Entry 7VY3 (electron microscopy, 2.63 A resolution); this record covers chains M and H of the 25 polymer chains in the assembly.

Chain M:
Protein: Reaction center protein M chain
From: Rhodobacter sphaeroides f. sp. denitrificans
Reference sequence: A0A7Z6QV86 (A0A7Z6QV86_CERSP); residues 1-307 here correspond to UniProt positions 2-308 (UniProt number = residue number + 1)
Amino-acid sequence (307 residues; each row starts with the number of its first residue):
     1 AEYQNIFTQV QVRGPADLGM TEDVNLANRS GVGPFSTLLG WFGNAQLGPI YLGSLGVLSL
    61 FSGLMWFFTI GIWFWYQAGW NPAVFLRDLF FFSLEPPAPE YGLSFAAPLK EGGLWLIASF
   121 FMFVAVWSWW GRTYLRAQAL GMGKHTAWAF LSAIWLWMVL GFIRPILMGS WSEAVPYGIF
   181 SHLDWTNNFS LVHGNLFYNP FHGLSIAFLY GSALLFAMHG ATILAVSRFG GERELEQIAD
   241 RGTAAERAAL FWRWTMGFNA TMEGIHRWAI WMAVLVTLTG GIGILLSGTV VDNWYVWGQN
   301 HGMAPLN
Not modelled in the structure: 307
Bound ions: Fe ion: H219, E234, H266 (shared with 2 residues of chain L)
Small-molecule neighbours:
  - bacteriochlorophyll a (BCL), molecule 1: W66, F67, L89, M122, W157, L160, V175, I179, H182, L183, W185, T186
  - bacteriochlorophyll a (BCL), molecule 2: W66, M122, V126, F150, A153, I154, L156, W157, L160, W185, T186, N187, F189, S190, L196, F197, H202, S205, I206, L209, Y210, V276, T277, G280, G281, I284
  - bacteriochlorophyll a (BCL), molecule 3: T186, F197, Y210
  - bacteriochlorophyll a (BCL), molecule 4: F197, H202, G203, L204, I206, A207, Y210, G211, L214
  - bacteriopheophytin a (BPH), molecule 1: S59, G63, L64, W66, F67, A125, V126, W129, T133, T146, A149, F150, A153, A273, V274, T277
  - bacteriopheophytin a (BPH), molecule 2: Y210, A213, L214, A217, M218, W252, T255, M256
  - phosphatidylethanolamine (PTY): F208, R253, M256, G257, F258, W268, W271, M272, L275
  - spheroidene (SPO): W66, F67, F68, I70, G71, I72, F74, W75, F85, L89, F105, W115, L116, S119, F120, M122, F123, W157, M158, L160, G161, F162, W171, V175, P176, Y177, G178, I179, H182
  - ubiquinone-10 (U10), molecule 1: L86, R87, L89, F90, F91, I179, F180
  - ubiquinone-10 (U10), molecule 2: L214, L215, M218, H219, T222, I223, A245, A248, A249, W252, M256, F258, N259, A260, T261, M262, I265, W268, M272

Chain H:
Protein: Photosynthetic reaction center subunit H
From: Rhodobacter sphaeroides f. sp. denitrificans
Reference sequence: A0A7Z6QV87 (A0A7Z6QV87_CERSP); residue numbers follow UniProt; this construct covers 1-260
Amino-acid sequence (260 residues; row label = number of the first residue in the row):
     1 MVGVTAFGNF DLASLAIYSF WIFLAGLIYY LQTENMREGY PLENEDGTPA ANQGPFPLPK
    61 PKTFILPHGR GTLTVPGPES EDRPIALART AVSEGFPHAP TGDPMKDGVG PASWVARRDL
   121 PELDGHGHNK IKPMKAAAGF YVSAGKNPIG LPVRGCDLEI AGKVVDIWVD IPEQMARFLE
   181 VELKDGSTRL LPMQMVKVQS NRVHVNALSS DLFAGIPTIK SPTEVTLLEE DKICGYVAGG
   241 LMYAAPKRKS VVAAMLAEYA
Not modelled in the structure: 247-260
Small-molecule neighbours:
  - phosphatidylethanolamine (PTY), molecule 1: L24, L27, I28, L31, Q32, M36, Y40, Q53, G54, P55, F56
  - phosphatidylethanolamine (PTY), molecule 2: L42, N52, Q53, G54, P55, F56

Interface between chain M and chain H:
Residue-residue contacts (132; chain M residue first):
  Y3(M) - M193(H)
  Y3(M) - Q194(H)
  Y3(M) - V196(H)
  N5(M) - Q194(H)
  Q9(M) - G145(H)
  Q9(M) - M193(H)  hydrogen bond (side chain-backbone)
  Q9(M) - V196(H)  hydrogen bond (side chain-backbone)
  Q9(M) - K197(H)
  Q9(M) - V198(H)  hydrogen bond (side chain-backbone)
  V10(M) - V142(H)  hydrophobic
  V10(M) - A144(H)
  V10(M) - K146(H)
  V10(M) - P148(H)
  V10(M) - M193(H)  hydrophobic
  Q11(M) - V142(H)
  Q11(M) - S143(H)  hydrogen bond (backbone-backbone)
  Q11(M) - A144(H)  hydrogen bond (backbone-backbone)
  V12(M) - M134(H)  hydrophobic
  V12(M) - F140(H)  hydrophobic
  V12(M) - Y141(H)
  V12(M) - V169(H)  hydrophobic
  V12(M) - Q174(H)
  R13(M) - G139(H)
  R13(M) - F140(H)
  R13(M) - Y141(H)  hydrogen bond (backbone-backbone)
  R13(M) - S143(H)  hydrogen bond
  R13(M) - Q174(H)
  G14(M) - G139(H)
  G14(M) - F140(H)
  G14(M) - Q174(H)  hydrogen bond (backbone-side chain)
  P15(M) - A138(H)
  P15(M) - G139(H)
  P15(M) - F140(H)
  P15(M) - Q174(H)  hydrogen bond (backbone-side chain)
  D17(M) - P172(H)
  M20(M) - G125(H)
  M20(M) - H126(H)
  F35(M) - Q174(H)
  T37(M) - A144(H)
  W41(M) - A144(H)  hydrophobic
  W41(M) - G145(H)
  N44(M) - E173(H)
  P200(M) - I17(H)  hydrophobic
  F201(M) - A16(H)
  F201(M) - I17(H)
  L204(M) - I17(H)  hydrophobic
  L204(M) - F20(H)  hydrophobic
  L204(M) - W21(H)  hydrophobic
  F208(M) - F20(H)  hydrophobic
  F208(M) - L24(H)  hydrophobic
  S227(M) - Q194(H)
  R228(M) - Q194(H)
  R228(M) - M195(H)
  R228(M) - C234(H)  hydrogen bond (backbone-side chain)
  R228(M) - L241(H)
  F229(M) - C234(H)
  F229(M) - A238(H)  hydrophobic
  E232(M) - M175(H)
  E232(M) - R177(H)  salt bridge
  E232(M) - Q194(H)
  R233(M) - E122(H)  salt bridge
  R233(M) - K130(H)
  R233(M) - I131(H)
  R233(M) - R177(H)
  R233(M) - E230(H)  salt bridge
  E236(M) - R117(H)  salt bridge
  E236(M) - E122(H)
  E236(M) - L227(H)
  Q237(M) - R117(H)
  I238(M) - L73(H)
  A239(M) - L66(H)  hydrophobic
  A239(M) - L73(H)
  D240(M) - R117(H)  hydrogen bond (backbone-side chain)
  D240(M) - R118(H)  salt bridge
  D240(M) - L227(H)
  R241(M) - E38(H)  salt bridge
  R241(M) - E79(H)  salt bridge
  R241(M) - V115(H)
  G242(M) - V115(H)
  G242(M) - R117(H)
  G242(M) - D231(H)
  T243(M) - S113(H)  hydrogen bond (side chain-backbone)
  T243(M) - V115(H)
  T243(M) - D231(H)  hydrogen bond (backbone-side chain)
  E246(M) - V115(H)
  R247(M) - G110(H)
  R247(M) - P111(H)  hydrogen bond (side chain-backbone)
  R247(M) - A112(H)
  R247(M) - S113(H)  hydrogen bond (side chain-backbone)
  R253(M) - Y40(H)
  R253(M) - L42(H)
  F258(M) - Q32(H)
  A260(M) - N35(H)
  T261(M) - N35(H)  hydrogen bond (backbone-side chain)
  T261(M) - E38(H)
  E263(M) - K62(H)  salt bridge
  E263(M) - F64(H)
  G264(M) - N35(H)  hydrogen bond (backbone-side chain)
  I265(M) - N35(H)  hydrogen bond (backbone-side chain)
  R267(M) - Y30(H)  hydrogen bond
  R267(M) - L31(H)
  R267(M) - E34(H)  salt bridge
  R267(M) - K62(H)
  W268(M) - L31(H)  hydrophobic
  W268(M) - N35(H)
  W271(M) - F23(H)  hydrophobic
  W271(M) - L27(H)  hydrophobic
  W271(M) - L31(H)
  L275(M) - F20(H)  hydrophobic
  L275(M) - F23(H)  hydrophobic
  L275(M) - L27(H)  hydrophobic
  T279(M) - F20(H)
  G288(M) - M1(H)
  T289(M) - M1(H)
  T289(M) - V2(H)  hydrogen bond (backbone-backbone)
  V290(M) - M1(H)
  V290(M) - G3(H)
  V290(M) - D11(H)
  V290(M) - L12(H)  hydrophobic
  V290(M) - A13(H)
  V291(M) - M1(H)
  V291(M) - D11(H)
  V291(M) - A13(H)  hydrophobic
  D292(M) - M1(H)
  W294(M) - A13(H)  hydrophobic
  W297(M) - D11(H)  hydrogen bond
  W297(M) - A13(H)
  W297(M) - S14(H)
  N300(M) - N9(H)  hydrogen bond (backbone-side chain)
  H301(M) - N9(H)  hydrogen bond (side chain-backbone)
  H301(M) - D11(H)
  H301(M) - S14(H)
Also at the interface, not in a pair above, chain M (61 interface residues in all): E2, A16, G19, N259, I282, L286
Also at the interface, not in a pair above, chain H (78 interface residues in all): R37, G39, W114, I167, D170, A176, P192, N206, G235

In short:
The interface between chain M and chain H involves 61 residues on one side and 78 on the other; the contacts
include 23 hydrogen bonds and 9 salt bridges. Polar contacts include E232(M)-R177(H), R233(M)-E122(H) and
R233(M)-E230(H).
Here chain M is Reaction center protein M chain and chain H is Photosynthetic reaction center subunit H, both
from Rhodobacter sphaeroides f. sp. denitrificans. Entry 7VY3 (Structure of photosynthetic LH1-rc
super-complex of rhodobacter sphaeroides lacking protein-U) was determined by electron microscopy (same
publication as 7VY2).
